PDB entry 4OOD | X-ray diffraction, 1.24 A resolution | chain A

== Chain A ==
Name: Myoglobin
Source organism: Physeter catodon
UniProtKB: P02185 (MYG_PHYCD); residues 0-153 here correspond to UniProt positions 1-154 (UniProt number = residue number + 1)
Chain sequence (154 residues; numbered 0 to 153; the number before each row is that of its first residue; numbering starts at 0):
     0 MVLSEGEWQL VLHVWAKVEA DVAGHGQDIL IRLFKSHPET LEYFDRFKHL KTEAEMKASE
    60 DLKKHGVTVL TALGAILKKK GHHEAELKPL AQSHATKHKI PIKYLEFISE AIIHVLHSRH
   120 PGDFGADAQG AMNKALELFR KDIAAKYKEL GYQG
Construct notes: engineered mutation Tyr-42 (Lys43 in P02185)
Ion coordination: heme Fe near His-93 (its only coordinating residue here)
Ligand contacts: heme (HEM): Leu-32, Thr-39, Tyr-42, Phe-43, Arg-45, His-64, Thr-67, Val-68, Ala-71, Leu-72, Leu-89, Ser-92, His-93, His-97, Ile-99, Tyr-103, Leu-104, Ile-107, Phe-138
UniProt features mapped onto this chain:
  - binding site (nitrite): His-64
  - binding site (O2): His-64
  - binding site (heme b): His-93
  - modified residue: Ser-3 (Phosphoserine), Thr-67 (Phosphothreonine)

== In short ==
Ligands of chain A: heme. UniProt lists nitrite-binding residue His-64, O2-binding residue His-64 and heme
b-binding residue His-93.
Chain A is Myoglobin (Physeter catodon); the structure, Structure of K42Y mutant of sperm whale myoglobin, was
determined by X-ray diffraction together with 4OF9 from the same study.
